3KYN - chains A and P of the 3 polymer chains in the assembly; structure by X-ray diffraction, 2.40 A resolution.

[Chain A]
Molecule: MHC class I antigen
From: Homo sapiens
Notes: fragment: residues in UNP 26-299
UniProtKB: Q9MYA2 (Q9MYA2_HUMAN); residues 2-275 here correspond to UniProt positions 26-299 (UniProt number = residue number + 24)
Amino-acid sequence (275 residues; row label = number of the first residue in the row):
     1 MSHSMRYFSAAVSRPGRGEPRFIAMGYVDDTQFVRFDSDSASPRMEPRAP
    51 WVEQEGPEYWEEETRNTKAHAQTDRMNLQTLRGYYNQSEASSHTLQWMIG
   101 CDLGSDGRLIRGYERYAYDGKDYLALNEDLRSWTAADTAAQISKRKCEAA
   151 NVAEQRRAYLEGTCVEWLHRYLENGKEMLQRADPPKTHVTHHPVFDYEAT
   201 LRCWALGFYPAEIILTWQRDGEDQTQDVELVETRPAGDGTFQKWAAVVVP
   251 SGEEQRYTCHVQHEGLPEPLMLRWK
Differences from the reference sequence: initiating methionine (1); engineered mutation Ser-42 (Cys66 in Q9MYA2)
Disulfides: Cys-101/Cys-164, Cys-203/Cys-259
Reported in the primary citation:
  - conformationally variable residues (side-chain flip): His-70
  - mutagenesis - C42S: increased expression

[Chain P]
Molecule: KGPPAALTL peptide
Amino-acid sequence (9 residues; row label = number of the first residue in the row):
     1 KGPPAALTL

[Chain A / chain P interface]
Pairs across the interface - 34 pairs, chain A then chain P:
  Met-5(A) with Lys-1(P)
  Tyr-7(A) with Lys-1(P), hydrogen bond (side chain-backbone); Gly-2(P), hydrogen bond (side chain-backbone)
  Tyr-59(A) with Lys-1(P)
  Glu-62(A) with Lys-1(P), salt bridge
  Glu-63(A) with Lys-1(P), salt bridge; Gly-2(P), hydrogen bond (side chain-backbone)
  Asn-66(A) with Pro-3(P); Pro-4(P)
  His-70(A) with Ala-6(P)
  Thr-73(A) with Leu-7(P)
  Asn-77(A) with Leu-7(P), hydrogen bond (side chain-backbone); Thr-8(P); Leu-9(P), hydrogen bond (side chain-backbone)
  Thr-80(A) with Leu-9(P)
  Leu-81(A) with Leu-9(P), hydrophobic
  Tyr-84(A) with Leu-9(P), hydrogen bond (side chain-backbone)
  Trp-97(A) with Pro-3(P), hydrophobic
  Glu-114(A) with Leu-7(P)
  Tyr-116(A) with Leu-7(P)
  Tyr-123(A) with Leu-9(P), hydrophobic
  Leu-124(A) with Leu-9(P), hydrophobic
  Trp-133(A) with Leu-7(P), hydrophobic
  Ser-143(A) with Leu-9(P), hydrogen bond (side chain-backbone)
  Lys-146(A) with Thr-8(P); Leu-9(P), hydrogen bond (side chain-backbone)
  Arg-156(A) with Pro-3(P); Ala-5(P), hydrogen bond (side chain-backbone); Leu-7(P)
  Tyr-159(A) with Lys-1(P), hydrogen bond (side chain-backbone); Gly-2(P); Pro-3(P)
  Trp-167(A) with Lys-1(P)
  Tyr-171(A) with Lys-1(P), hydrogen bond (side chain-backbone)
Interface residues without a listed pair, chain A (28 interface residues in all): Leu-95, Ile-99, Val-152, Thr-163
Interface features reported in the paper:
  - residue pairs: Tyr-7(A)/Lys-1(P) (hydrogen bond), Tyr-7(A)/Gly-2(P) (hydrogen bond), Glu-62(A)/Lys-1(P) (salt bridge), Glu-63(A)/Lys-1(P) (salt bridge), Glu-63(A)/Gly-2(P) (hydrogen bond), Asn-66(A)/Gly-2(P) (water-mediated contact), Ala-69(A)/Ala-6(P) (water-mediated contact), Thr-73(A)/Ala-6(P) (water-mediated contact), Asn-77(A)/Leu-9(P) (hydrogen bond), Asn-77(A)/Leu-7(P) (hydrogen bond), Thr-80(A)/Leu-9(P) (water-mediated contact), Tyr-84(A)/Leu-9(P) (hydrogen bond), Trp-97(A)/Leu-7(P) (water-mediated contact), Tyr-116(A)/Leu-7(P) (water-mediated contact), Ser-143(A)/Leu-9(P) (hydrogen bond), Lys-146(A)/Leu-9(P) (hydrogen bond), Arg-156(A)/Ala-5(P) (hydrogen bond), Tyr-159(A)/Lys-1(P) (hydrogen bond), Tyr-171(A)/Lys-1(P) (hydrogen bond)

[Summary]
28 residues of chain A and 9 residues of chain P are in contact, with 11 hydrogen bonds and 2 salt bridges.
Polar pairs include Glu-62(A)/Lys-1(P), Glu-63(A)/Lys-1(P) and Tyr-7(A)/Lys-1(P). The paper describes hydrogen
bonds between Tyr-7(A) and Lys-1(P), Tyr-7(A) and Gly-2(P) and Glu-63(A) and Gly-2(P) among others; salt
bridges between Glu-62(A) and Lys-1(P) and Glu-63(A) and Lys-1(P); water-mediated contacts between Asn-66(A)
and Gly-2(P), Ala-69(A) and Ala-6(P) and Thr-73(A) and Ala-6(P) among others. From the paper: C42S of chain A
increases expression; conformational variability at His-70(A).
Chain A is MHC class I antigen (Homo sapiens) and chain P is KGPPAALTL peptide; the structure, Crystal
structure of HLA-G presenting KGPPAALTL peptide, was determined by X-ray diffraction (same publication as
3KYO).
